3B6F - chains J and A of the 10 polymer chains in the assembly; structure by X-ray diffraction, 3.45 A resolution.

Chain J:
Molecule: 147-nt DNA strand
Organism: Homo sapiens
Sequence (147 nucleotides; each row starts with the number of its first residue; numbers below 1 keep their minus sign (DA-73 is residue -73)):
   -73 ATCAATATCC ACCTGCAGAT ACTACCAAAA GTGTATTTGG AAACTGCTCC ATCAAAAGGC
   -13 ATGTTCAGCT GGATTCCAGC TGAACATGCC TTTTGATGGA GCAGTTTCCA AATACACTTT
    47 TGGTAGTATC TGCAGGTGGA TATTGAT

Chain A:
Protein: Histone H3.2
Organism: Xenopus laevis
UniProt: P84233 (H32_XENLA); residues 1-135 here correspond to UniProt positions 2-136 (UniProt number = residue number + 1)
Sequence (135 residues; each row starts with the number of its first residue):
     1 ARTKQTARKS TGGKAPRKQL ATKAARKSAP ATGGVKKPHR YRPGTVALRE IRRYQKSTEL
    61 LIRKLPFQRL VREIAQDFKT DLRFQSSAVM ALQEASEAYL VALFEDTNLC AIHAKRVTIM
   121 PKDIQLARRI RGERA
Unresolved in the structure: 1-32
Differences from the reference sequence: conflict Ala102 (Gly103 in P84233)
Swiss-Prot annotation at these positions:
  - modified residue: Arg2 (Asymmetric dimethylarginine), Thr3 (Phosphothreonine), Lys4 (Allysine), Gln5 (5-glutamyl dopamine), Thr6 (Phosphothreonine), Arg8 (Citrulline), Lys9 (N6,N6,N6-trimethyllysine), Ser10 (ADP-ribosylserine), Thr11 (Phosphothreonine), Lys14 (N6-(2-hydroxyisobutyryl)lysine), Arg17 (Asymmetric dimethylarginine), Lys18 (N6-(2-hydroxyisobutyryl)lysine), Lys23 (N6-(2-hydroxyisobutyryl)lysine), Arg26 (Citrulline), Lys27 (N6,N6,N6-trimethyllysine), Ser28 (ADP-ribosylserine), Lys36 (N6,N6,N6-trimethyllysine), Lys37 (N6-methyllysine), Tyr41 (Phosphotyrosine), Lys56 (N6,N6,N6-trimethyllysine) and 8 more in UniProt
  - lipidation: Cys110 (S-palmitoyl cysteine)

Interface between chain J and chain A:
Contacting residue pairs - 28 pairs, chain J then chain A:
  DA-69(J) - His39(A)  phosphate contact
  DT-68(J) - His39(A)  phosphate contact
  DT-68(J) - Tyr41(A)  hydrogen bond to the phosphate
  DA-67(J) - Tyr41(A)  hydrogen bond to the sugar
  DA-67(J) - Arg49(A)  sugar contact
  DT-66(J) - Arg49(A)  phosphate contact
  DG8(J) - Pro43(A)  phosphate contact
  DG8(J) - Gly44(A)  hydrogen bond to the phosphate
  DA9(J) - Arg40(A)  hydrogen bond to the base
  DA9(J) - Tyr41(A)  sugar contact
  DA9(J) - Pro43(A)  sugar contact
  DA9(J) - Gly44(A)  hydrogen bond to the phosphate
  DA9(J) - Thr45(A)  hydrogen bond to the phosphate
  DA9(J) - Val46(A)  hydrogen bond to the phosphate
  DA9(J) - Ala47(A)  hydrogen bond to the phosphate
  DA10(J) - His39(A)  sugar contact
  DA10(J) - Arg40(A)  hydrogen bond to the sugar
  DA10(J) - Tyr41(A)  hydrogen bond to the phosphate
  DA10(J) - Val46(A)  phosphate contact
  DC16(J) - Arg63(A)  hydrogen bond to the phosphate
  DT17(J) - Arg63(A)  salt bridge to the phosphate
  DT17(J) - Leu65(A)  phosphate contact
  DT17(J) - Pro66(A)  sugar contact
  DT17(J) - Arg69(A)  salt bridge to the phosphate
  DT18(J) - Arg63(A)  phosphate contact
  DT18(J) - Lys64(A)  hydrogen bond to the phosphate
  DT18(J) - Leu65(A)  hydrogen bond to the phosphate
  DG27(J) - Arg83(A)  salt bridge to the phosphate
Interface residues without a listed pair, chain J (14 interface residues in all): DG-2, DG25, DA26
Interface residues without a listed pair, chain A (18 interface residues in all): Arg42, Glu50, Lys115

Overview:
14 residues of chain J and 18 residues of chain A are in contact, with 13 hydrogen bonds and 3 salt bridges.
Polar pairs include DA9(J)-Arg40(A), DA-67(J)-Tyr41(A) and DA10(J)-Arg40(A).
Here chain J is a 147-nt DNA strand (Homo sapiens) and chain A is Histone H3.2 (Xenopus laevis). Entry 3B6F
(Nucleosome core particle treated with cisplatin) was determined by X-ray diffraction (same publication as
3B6G).
